8ZET - chains a and f of the 17 polymer chains in the assembly; structure by electron microscopy, 3.20 A resolution.

== Chain a ==
Protein: Photosystem I P700 chlorophyll a apoprotein A1
Organism: Thalassiosira pseudonana CCMP1335
Notes: EC 1.97.1.12
Reference sequence: A0T0M8 (PSAA_THAPS); numbering as in UniProt (aligned over 10-752)
Chain sequence (743 residues; row label = number of the first residue in the row):
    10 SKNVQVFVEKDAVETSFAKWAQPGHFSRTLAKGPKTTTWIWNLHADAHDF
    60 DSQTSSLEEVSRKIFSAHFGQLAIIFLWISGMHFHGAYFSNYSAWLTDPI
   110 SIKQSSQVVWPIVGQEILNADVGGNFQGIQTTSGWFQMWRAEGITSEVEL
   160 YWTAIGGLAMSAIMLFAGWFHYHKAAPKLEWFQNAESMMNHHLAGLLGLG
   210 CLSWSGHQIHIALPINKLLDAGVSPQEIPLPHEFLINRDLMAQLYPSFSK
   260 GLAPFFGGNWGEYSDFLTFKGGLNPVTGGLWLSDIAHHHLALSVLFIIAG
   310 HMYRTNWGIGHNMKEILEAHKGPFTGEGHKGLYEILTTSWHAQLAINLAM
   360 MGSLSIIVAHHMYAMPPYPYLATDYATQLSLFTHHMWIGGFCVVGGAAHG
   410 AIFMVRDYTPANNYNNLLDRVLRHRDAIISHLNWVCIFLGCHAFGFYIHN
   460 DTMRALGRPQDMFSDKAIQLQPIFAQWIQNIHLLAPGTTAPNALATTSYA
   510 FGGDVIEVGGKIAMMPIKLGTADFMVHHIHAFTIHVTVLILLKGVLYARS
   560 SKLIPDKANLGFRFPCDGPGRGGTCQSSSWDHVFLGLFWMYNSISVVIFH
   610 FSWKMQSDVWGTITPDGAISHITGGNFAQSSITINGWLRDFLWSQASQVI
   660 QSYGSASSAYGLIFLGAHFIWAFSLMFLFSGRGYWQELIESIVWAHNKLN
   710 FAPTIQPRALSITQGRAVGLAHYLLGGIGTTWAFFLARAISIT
UniProt features mapped onto this chain:
  - binding site ([4Fe-4S] cluster): C575, C584
  - binding site (chlorophyll a'): H677
  - binding site (chlorophyll a): M685, Y693
  - binding site (phylloquinone): W694
Bound ions: chlorophyll a Mg (35 sites), coordinated by H53, H57, H77, Q80, H94, Q116, Q124, H180, H182, H200, H201, H216, H219, H296, H297, H298 and 19 more
Small-molecule neighbours:
  - beta-carotene (BCR), molecule 1: I83, L86, W87
  - beta-carotene (BCR), molecule 2: I84, W87, I88, G204, L205, L208, G209, S212
  - beta-carotene (BCR), molecule 3: F85, T162, G165, G166, M169, S212
  - beta-carotene (BCR), molecule 4: W119, P120, I121
  - beta-carotene (BCR), molecule 5: L211, L261, F264, L299, V303, I306, I307, H310, I318
  - beta-carotene (BCR), molecule 6: L341, L345, A351, I355, G409, F412
  - beta-carotene (BCR), molecule 7: A354, A358, M359, S362, V402, G405, A406, V547, L550, L551, V554
  - chlorophyll a (CLA), molecule 1: V13, Q14, V15, W190, N193, S196, H200, T314, N315, W316
  - chlorophyll a (CLA), molecule 2: V15, V17, K19, F74, F78, I172, M173, A176, F179, H180, A184, P186, W190
  - chlorophyll a (CLA), molecule 3: V22, E23, T24, S25, F26, K28, W29, H34, K72, S75, G79, I83, L174, G177, W178, Y181, H182
  - chlorophyll a (CLA), molecule 4: W29, P32, W48, I49, W50, L52, H53
  - chlorophyll a (CLA), molecule 5: W29, H34, F35, L52, H53, A56, H57, F59, Q62, A76, G79, Q80, I83
  - chlorophyll a (CLA), molecule 6: T46, I49, W50, I698, I701, V702, H705, F710, P712, I714, P716, R717
  - chlorophyll a (CLA), molecule 7: W50, I679, F682, F686, L719, Q723, A726, V727, A730, H731, L734
  - chlorophyll a (CLA), molecule 8: H53, A54, D55, H57, D58, H350, L353, L357, F400, C401, V403, G404, A407, H408, I411, R415, F571, R572, W589, L596, L734
  - chlorophyll a (CLA), molecule 9: H57, F59, I73, A76, H77, Q80, L81, I84, F85, I88, M169, W349, H350, Q352, L353, N356, L357, M360
  - chlorophyll a (CLA), molecule 10: H57, Q80, I83, I84, W87, I397, F400, C401
  - chlorophyll a (CLA), molecule 11: L66, S70, H77, L188, F191, Q192, A194, M197, M198, H201, L202, L205, M322, L326, Y342, L345, T346, T347, S348, W349, Q352, I355, N356, M359, M360
  - chlorophyll a (CLA), molecule 12: F74, H77, F78, L81, F85, M173, W190, F191, N193, S196, M197, H200, H201, G204, L205
  - chlorophyll a (CLA), molecule 13: I83, L86, Q116, V117, V118, W119, I121, V122, Q124, L127, I138, L174, A668, L671
  - chlorophyll a (CLA), molecule 14: L86, W87, S89, G90, M91, F93, H94, F98, Q116, V117, W119, L167
  - chlorophyll a (CLA), molecule 15: W87, S142, G143, W144, M147, L206, M360, L363, S364, V367, M371, Y377, L390, H393, H394, I397
  - chlorophyll a (CLA), molecule 16: W87, M91, T141, S142, W144, S389, L390, T392, H393, W396, I397, F400, I737, W741, L745
  - chlorophyll a (CLA), molecule 17: W87, M91, S115, Q116, I138, Q139, T140, T141, S142, W144, A668, Y669, I672, G675, A676, I679, L734, G738, W741, L745
  - chlorophyll a (CLA), molecule 18: A150, E151, L205, L206, G209, C210, W213, Q217, L291, I294, H297, H298, L301, F305, L363, I366, V367, H370, P376, Y377
  - chlorophyll a (CLA), molecule 19: E151, G152, I153, E158, W161, T162, G165, M169, I172, G209, S212, W213, G215, H216, H219, I220, P240, L244
  - chlorophyll a (CLA), molecule 20: E158, W161, L239, H241, L244, I245
  - chlorophyll a (CLA), molecule 21: M198, L202, L206, F305, A308, M311, Y312, M322, I325, I355, M359, L427, V430, L551, V554, L555
  - chlorophyll a (CLA), molecule 22: N199, H200, A203, G204, L208, I306, H310, Y312, T314, W316, I318
  - chlorophyll a (CLA), molecule 23: L211, S212, S214, G215, I218, H219, F243, L244, R247, F257, G260, L261, F264, F265, Y272, F275, L299
  - chlorophyll a (CLA), molecule 24: F264, G267, W269, G270, Y272, S273, L276, T277, F278, H296, L299, A300, V303, N501
  - chlorophyll a (CLA), molecule 25: T277, F278, G280, L289, D293, I294, H296, H297, A300, L301, L304, H370, M371, M374, P376, T506
  - chlorophyll a (CLA), molecule 26: F278, T497, T498, A499, P500, N501, A502
  - chlorophyll a (CLA), molecule 27: L304, M359, S362, L363, I366, H369, H370, Y372, A373, M374, T506, S507, F510
  - chlorophyll a (CLA), molecule 28: I307, H310, M311, I318, G319, H320
  - chlorophyll a (CLA), molecule 29: M311, H320, E324, I325, A328, H329
  - chlorophyll a (CLA), molecule 30: I325, L326, H329, H338, L341, L345, L426, L427, V430
  - chlorophyll a (CLA), molecule 31: A328, H329, K330, G331, P332, F333
  - chlorophyll a (CLA), molecule 32: F333, T334, L426, R429, V430, H433, I437, H440
  - chlorophyll a (CLA), molecule 33: I365, I366, H369, M395, V402, W486, I543, T546, V547, L550, M599, S602, I603
  - chlorophyll a (CLA), molecule 34: H369, Y372, F483, A484, W486, I487, Q488, F510, I526, L528, H536, H539, I543, V606, H609, F610, K613
  - chlorophyll a (CLA), molecule 35: A436, H440, W443
  - chlorophyll a (CLA), molecule 36: I437, L441, V444, A540, I543, H544, V547
  - chlorophyll a (CLA), molecule 37: S439, N442, W443, I446
  - chlorophyll a (CLA), molecule 38: N442, C445, I446, G449, C450, F453, G454, I457, F541, V545, L548, I549, L594, F597, W598
  - chlorophyll a (CLA), molecule 39: W443, I446, F447, C450, H451
  - chlorophyll a (CLA), molecule 40: F447, L448, Q480, P481, I482, F483, A484, D532, F533, H536, H537, A540, H544
  - chlorophyll a (CLA), molecule 41: C450, H451, G454, F455, I457, H458, T461, M462, R467, D470, F472, I477
  - chlorophyll a (CLA), molecule 42: F453, Y456, I538, T542, Y600, N601, S604, V605, F608, I643, W646, L651, A655, I659, F673, H677, W680, Y732, G736, T739, T740, F743
  - chlorophyll a (CLA), molecule 43: F453, I457, F541, F597, W598, Y600, N601, I643, L647, W680, Y732
  - chlorophyll a (CLA), molecule 44: T461, A464, L465
  - chlorophyll a (CLA), molecule 45: W486, I487, I490, H491, A494, T498, A499, T506, F510
  - chlorophyll a (CLA), molecule 46: L647, L651, W652
  - chlorophyll a (CLA), molecule 47: L671, L674, G675, H677, F678, W680, A681
  - chlorophyll a (CLA), molecule 48: F678, A681, F682, L684, M685, Y693, W694, L697
  - chlorophyll a (CLA), molecule 49: I701, A704, H705, L708, F710
  - chlorophyll a (CLA), molecule 50: W703, A704, K707, L708
  - phylloquinone (PQN): W50, M685, F686, S689, G690, R691, W694, A718, L719, S720, G724
  - 4Fe-4S cluster (SF4): P574, C575, G577, P578, C584, I721

== Chain f ==
Protein: Photosystem I reaction center subunit III
Organism: Thalassiosira pseudonana CCMP1335
Reference sequence: A0T0V0 (A0T0V0_THAPS); residue numbers follow UniProt; this construct covers 25-184
Chain sequence (160 residues; row label = number of the first residue in the row):
    25 EIGGLTKCSESAAFTKRLNASVKKLEQRASQYEADSPPALALKQQVERTQ
    75 ARFDKYSRSELLCGADGLPHLVADGRWSHAAEFILPGFGFIYISGWIGWV
   125 GRKYLRAVSTSANPSESEIIINVPLALKIMTTGYIWPISAWQELISNDLV
   175 AVSEEITVSP
Cystine bridges: C32-C87
Bound ions: chlorophyll a Mg near D98 (its only coordinating residue here)
Small-molecule neighbours:
  - beta-carotene (BCR), molecule 1: A97, D98, G99, F107, G119, G122, W123, R126, W160, A164
  - beta-carotene (BCR), molecule 2: P110, G113, F114, I117
  - chlorophyll a (CLA), molecule 1: D98, G99, R100, W101
  - chlorophyll a (CLA), molecule 2: F107, G111, F114, I115, S118, G119, G122, W160
  - chlorophyll a (CLA), molecule 3: I117, W120, I121, V124, M154
  - chlorophyll a (CLA), molecule 4: I121, G122, V124, G125, Y128, I145, A150, M154
  - chlorophyll a (CLA), molecule 5: G125, Y128, L129, E142, I145, V147, A150, L151, M154
  - chlorophyll a (CLA), molecule 6: W160, W165, L168, L173, V174

== Interface between chain a and chain f ==
Contacting residue pairs (40; chain a residue first):
  A30(a) with I144(f)
  P43(a) with S139(f); I143(f), hydrophobic
  E125(a) with Q69(f); R72(f), salt bridge
  N128(a) with R52(f)
  D130(a) with R52(f), salt bridge; Y56(f), hydrogen bond
  N134(a) with Y56(f); S60(f); P61(f); P62(f)
  F135(a) with Y56(f)
  Q136(a) with R52(f); Y56(f); P62(f); L66(f)
  G663(a) with K48(f), hydrogen bond (backbone-side chain)
  W703(a) with E179(f)
  N706(a) with A175(f); E179(f)
  K707(a) with L173(f); V174(f); A175(f), hydrogen bond (backbone-backbone); E179(f), salt bridge
  L708(a) with R126(f), hydrogen bond (backbone-side chain); L173(f)
  N709(a) with R126(f); R130(f), hydrogen bond (backbone-side chain); D172(f), hydrogen bond (side chain-backbone); L173(f), hydrogen bond (side chain-backbone); A175(f)
  F710(a) with R126(f)
  P712(a) with E142(f)
  T713(a) with P138(f), hydrogen bond (side chain-backbone); S139(f); E142(f), hydrogen bond
  I714(a) with S139(f); E142(f); I143(f), hydrophobic
Interface residues without a listed pair, chain a (21 interface residues in all): P32, W48, A711
Interface residues without a listed pair, chain f (26 interface residues in all): E57, L129, V176, S177, I180

== Overview ==
21 residues of chain a face 26 of chain f across their interface, with 9 hydrogen bonds and 3 salt bridges.
Polar pairs include E125(a)-R72(f), D130(a)-R52(f) and K707(a)-E179(f). 3 chlorophyll a molecules are bound
between chain a and chain f.
Chain a is Photosystem I P700 chlorophyll a apoprotein A1 and chain f is Photosystem I reaction center subunit
III, both from Thalassiosira pseudonana CCMP1335; the structure, Tp-PSI-FCPI-S in Thalassiosira pseudonana,
was determined by electron microscopy, deposited together with 8ZEH.
